PDB entry 3RN9 | X-ray diffraction, 2.80 A resolution | chains A and C of the 3 polymer chains in the assembly

== Chain A ==
Name: Toluene o-xylene monooxygenase component
From: Pseudomonas sp. OX1
Notes: EC 1.14.-.-
UniProt: Q6IV66 (Q6IV66_9PSED); residue numbers follow UniProt; this construct covers 1-498
Sequence (498 residues; row label = number of the first residue in the row):
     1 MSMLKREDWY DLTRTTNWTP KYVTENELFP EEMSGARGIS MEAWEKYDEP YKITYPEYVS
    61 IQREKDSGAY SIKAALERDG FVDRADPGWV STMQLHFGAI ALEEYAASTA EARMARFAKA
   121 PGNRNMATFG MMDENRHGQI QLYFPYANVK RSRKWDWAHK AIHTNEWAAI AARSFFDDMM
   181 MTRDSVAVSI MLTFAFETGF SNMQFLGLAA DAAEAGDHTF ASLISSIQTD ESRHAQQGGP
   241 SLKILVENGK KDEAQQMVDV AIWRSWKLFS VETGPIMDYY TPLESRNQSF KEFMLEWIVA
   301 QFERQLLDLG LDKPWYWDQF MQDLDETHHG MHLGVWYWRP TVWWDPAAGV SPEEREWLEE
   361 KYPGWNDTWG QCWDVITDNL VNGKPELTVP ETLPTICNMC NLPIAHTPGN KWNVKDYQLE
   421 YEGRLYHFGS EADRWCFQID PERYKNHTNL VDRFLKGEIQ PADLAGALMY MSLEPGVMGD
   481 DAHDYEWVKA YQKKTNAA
Disordered / not traced: 1, 493-498
Differences from the reference sequence: engineered mutation Ser-201 (Thr in Q6IV66), Glu-272 (Leu in Q6IV66), Lys-445 (Glu in Q6IV66)
Bound ions: Fe ion site 1: Glu-104, Glu-134, His-137 (together with 1,2-ethanediol, hydroxide ion); Fe ion site 2: Glu-134, Glu-197, Glu-231, His-234 (together with 1,2-ethanediol, hydroxide ion)
Residues lining bound ligands: hydroxide ion (OH): Glu-104, Glu-134, His-137, Glu-197, Glu-231, His-234

== Chain C ==
Name: Toluene o-xylene monooxygenase component
From: Pseudomonas sp. OX1
Notes: EC 1.14.-.-
UniProt: Q6IV65 (Q6IV65_9PSED); numbering as in UniProt (aligned over 1-86)
Sequence (86 residues; each row starts with the number of its first residue):
     1 MATFPIMSNF ERDFVIQLVP VDTEDTMDQV AEKCAYHSIN RRVHPQPEKI LRVRRHEDGT
    61 LFPRGMIVSD AGLRPTETLD IIFMDN
Disordered / not traced: 1-2

== Interface between chain A and chain C ==
Residue-residue contacts (73):
  Gly-330(A) with Phe-14(C)
  Leu-333(A) with Phe-14(C), hydrophobic
  Gly-334(A) with Phe-14(C)
  Tyr-337(A) with Arg-41(C), hydrogen bond; Arg-42(C)
  Trp-338(A) with Gln-17(C); Arg-42(C)
  Trp-369(A) with Phe-14(C), hydrophobic
  Gln-371(A) with Arg-12(C)
  Cys-372(A) with Arg-42(C)
  Val-375(A) with Asn-40(C); Arg-41(C); Arg-42(C); His-44(C)
  Ile-376(A) with Arg-41(C)
  Asn-379(A) with Asn-40(C)
  Glu-386(A) with Arg-41(C)
  Leu-387(A) with Asn-40(C); Arg-41(C)
  Val-389(A) with Arg-41(C), hydrogen bond (backbone-side chain)
  Glu-391(A) with Tyr-36(C), hydrogen bond; His-37(C); Arg-41(C), salt bridge
  Thr-392(A) with Gln-17(C); Leu-18(C), hydrogen bond (side chain-backbone); His-37(C)
  Leu-393(A) with Gln-17(C); Leu-18(C), hydrogen bond (backbone-backbone)
  Pro-394(A) with Ile-16(C)
  Thr-395(A) with Met-7(C), hydrogen bond; Ile-16(C), hydrogen bond (backbone-backbone); Gln-17(C)
  Ile-404(A) with Val-15(C); Ile-16(C), hydrogen bond (backbone-backbone)
  Ala-405(A) with Phe-14(C); Val-15(C), hydrophobic
  His-406(A) with Phe-14(C), hydrogen bond (backbone-backbone)
  Thr-407(A) with Asp-13(C)
  Pro-408(A) with Arg-12(C); Asp-13(C); Phe-14(C)
  Gly-409(A) with Arg-12(C), hydrogen bond (backbone-backbone)
  Asn-410(A) with Arg-12(C), hydrogen bond
  Trp-412(A) with Asn-9(C); Phe-10(C), hydrogen bond (side chain-backbone); Glu-11(C); Arg-12(C); Asp-13(C), hydrogen bond (side chain-backbone)
  Val-414(A) with Asn-9(C), hydrogen bond (backbone-side chain); Asp-13(C); Phe-14(C); Ile-16(C), hydrophobic; His-56(C)
  Lys-415(A) with His-56(C)
  Asp-416(A) with Ile-16(C); His-56(C); Thr-78(C), hydrogen bond
  Gln-418(A) with Glu-57(C); Glu-77(C); Thr-78(C), hydrogen bond
  Glu-420(A) with Arg-74(C), salt bridge
  Leu-425(A) with Arg-74(C); Pro-75(C); Thr-76(C); Glu-77(C)
  His-427(A) with Met-7(C); Thr-76(C), hydrogen bond (side chain-backbone); Thr-78(C), hydrogen bond
  Val-451(A) with Met-7(C), hydrophobic
  Phe-454(A) with Leu-18(C), hydrophobic
  Leu-455(A) with Pro-5(C), hydrophobic; Leu-18(C), hydrophobic; Thr-76(C)
Interface residues without a listed pair, chain A (41 interface residues in all): Asp-374, Asp-378, Pro-390, Pro-403
Interface residues without a listed pair, chain C (29 interface residues in all): Val-43, Arg-54, Asp-80, Ile-82

== In short ==
The interface between chain A and chain C involves 41 residues on one side and 29 on the other; the contacts
include 18 hydrogen bonds and 2 salt bridges. Among the polar pairs are Glu-391(A)/Arg-41(C),
Glu-420(A)/Arg-74(C) and Tyr-337(A)/Arg-41(C). Ligands of chain A: hydroxide ion.
Here chain A is Toluene o-xylene monooxygenase component and chain C is Toluene o-xylene monooxygenase
component, both from Pseudomonas sp. OX1. Entry 3RN9 (Structure of the Toluene/o-Xylene Monooxygenase
Hydroxylase T201S/L272E Double Mutant) was determined by X-ray diffraction together with 3RNA, 3RNB, 3RNC,
3RNE, 3RNF and 3RNG from the same study.
